PDB entry 7S8N | electron microscopy, 2.90 A resolution | chains B and R of the 5 polymer chains in the assembly

== Chain B ==
Name: Gs-mini-Gq chimera
Organism: Homo sapiens
Sequence (246 residues; row label = number of the first residue in the row):
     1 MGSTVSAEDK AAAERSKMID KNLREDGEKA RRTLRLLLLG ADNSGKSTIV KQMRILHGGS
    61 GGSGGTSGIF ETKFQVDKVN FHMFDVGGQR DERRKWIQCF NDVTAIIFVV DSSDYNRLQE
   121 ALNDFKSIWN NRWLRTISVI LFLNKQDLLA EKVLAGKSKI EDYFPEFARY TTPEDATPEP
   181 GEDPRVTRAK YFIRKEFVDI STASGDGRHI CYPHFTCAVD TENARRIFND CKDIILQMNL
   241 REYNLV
Disordered / not traced: 1-4, 52-67, 88-92

== Chain R ==
Name: Mas-related G-protein coupled receptor member X2
Organism: Homo sapiens
Reference sequence: Q96LB1 (MRGX2_HUMAN); residues 2-330 here = UniProt positions 2-330
Sequence (331 residues; numbered 0 to 330; the number before each row is that of its first residue; numbering starts at 0):
     0 GPDPTTPAWG TESTTVNGND QALLLLCGKE TLIPVFLILF IALVGLVGNG FVLWLLGFRM
    60 RRNAFSVYVL SLAGADFLFL CFQIINCLVY LSNFFCSISI NFPSFFTTVM TCAYLAGLSM
   120 LSTVSTERCL SVLWPIWYRC RRPRHLSAVV CVLLWALSLL LSILEGKFCG FLFSDGDSGW
   180 CQTFDFITAA WLIFLFMVLC GSSLALLVRI LCGSRGLPLT RLYLTILLTV LVFLLCGLPF
   240 GIQWFLILWI WKDSDVLFCH IHPVSVVLSS LNSSANPIIY FFVGSFRKQW RLQQPILKLA
   300 LQRALQDIAE VDHSEGCFRQ GTPEMSRSSL V
Disordered / not traced: 0-27, 213-217, 251-253, 286-330
Sequence notes: expression tag (0-1)
Cystine bridges: C168-C180
Ligand contacts: 8IU ((3R)-N,N-dimethyl-1-[(8S)-5-phenylpyrazolo[1,5-a]pyrimidin-7-yl]pyrrolidin-3-amine): E164, C168, F170, G175, D176, S177, C180, D184, W243, L247, W248
From the paper describing this entry:
  - mutagenesis - I135A, E164A, C168A, C180A, D184A, R214A, L216A: decreased signaling in response to 8IU
  - binding site for 8IU: E164, C168, F170, C180, D184, W243, W248
  - mutagenesis - Y137A: unchanged signaling
  - mutagenesis - E164A, D184A: abolished signaling in response to peptide
  - mutagenesis - I135A, F170A, R214A, L216A: decreased signaling in response to cortistatin-14
  - mutagenesis - W243A: abolished signaling in response to cortistatin-14

== Interface between chain B and chain R ==
Contacting residue pairs (26):
  R31(B) - C139(R)
  R31(B) - R141(R)  hydrogen bond (side chain-backbone)
  R32(B) - C139(R)  hydrogen bond (side chain-backbone)
  R32(B) - R140(R)
  F228(B) - I135(R)  hydrophobic
  I235(B) - P134(R)
  I235(B) - I135(R)  hydrophobic
  I235(B) - R138(R)
  M238(B) - R138(R)
  N239(B) - S130(R)  hydrogen bond (side chain-backbone)
  N239(B) - P134(R)
  N239(B) - R138(R)  hydrogen bond
  L240(B) - V131(R)  hydrophobic
  E242(B) - Y137(R)
  E242(B) - R138(R)  salt bridge
  Y243(B) - F64(R)  hydrophobic
  Y243(B) - E126(R)
  Y243(B) - R127(R)
  Y243(B) - Y137(R)  hydrogen bond
  N244(B) - F64(R)
  N244(B) - R220(R)
  N244(B) - G283(R)
  L245(B) - R127(R)
  L245(B) - R220(R)
  L245(B) - L221(R)
  V246(B) - L221(R)  hydrophobic
Also at the interface, not in a pair above, chain B (14 interface residues in all): K232, L236
Also at the interface, not in a pair above, chain R (20 interface residues in all): N62, A63, L205, T224, Y279
From the paper, about this interface:
  - specific contacts: Y137(R)-Y243(B)
  - interface residues, chain R: I135(R)

== Overview ==
Chain B and chain R form an interface of 14 and 20 residues respectively; the contacts include 5 hydrogen
bonds and 1 salt bridge. Among the polar pairs are E242(B)-R138(R), R31(B)-R141(R) and R32(B)-C139(R). The
paper describes a contact between Y137(R) and Y243(B). The paper reports a binding site for 8IU at E164(R),
C168(R) and F170(R) among others; I135A, E164A and C168A of chain R, among others, reduce signaling in
response to 8IU; 10 substitutions were tested in all.
Here chain B is Gs-mini-Gq chimera and chain R is Mas-related G-protein coupled receptor member X2, both from
Homo sapiens. Entry 7S8N (CryoEM structure of Gq-coupled MRGPRX2 with small molecule agonist (R)-Zinc-3573)
was determined by electron microscopy, deposited together with 7S8L.
